Entry 8SMX (electron microscopy, 3.20 A resolution); this record covers chains E and J of the 12 polymer chains in the assembly.

== Chain E ==
Name: Histone H3.1
Organism: Homo sapiens
UniProtKB: P68431 (H31_HUMAN); residues 0-135 here correspond to UniProt positions 1-136 (UniProt number = residue number + 1)
Sequence (140 residues; row label = number of the first residue in the row; numbers below 1 keep their minus sign (Gly-4 is residue -4)):
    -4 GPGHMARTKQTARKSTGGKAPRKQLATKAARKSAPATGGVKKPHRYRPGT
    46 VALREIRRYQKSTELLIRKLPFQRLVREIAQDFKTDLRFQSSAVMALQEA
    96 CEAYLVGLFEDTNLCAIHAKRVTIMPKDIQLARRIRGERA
Unresolved in the structure: -4 to 36
Sequence notes: expression tag (-4 to -1)
UniProt features mapped onto this chain:
  - modified residue: Arg2 (Asymmetric dimethylarginine), Thr3 (Phosphothreonine), Lys4 (Allysine), Gln5 (5-glutamyl dopamine), Thr6 (Phosphothreonine), Arg8 (Citrulline), Lys9 (N6,N6,N6-trimethyllysine), Ser10 (ADP-ribosylserine), Thr11 (Phosphothreonine), Lys14 (N6-(2-hydroxyisobutyryl)lysine), Arg17 (Asymmetric dimethylarginine), Lys18 (N6-(2-hydroxyisobutyryl)lysine), Lys23 (N6-(2-hydroxyisobutyryl)lysine), Arg26 (Citrulline), Lys27 (N6,N6,N6-trimethyllysine), Ser28 (ADP-ribosylserine), Lys36 (N6,N6,N6-trimethyllysine), Lys37 (N6-methyllysine), Tyr41 (Phosphotyrosine), Lys56 (N6,N6,N6-trimethyllysine) and 8 more in UniProt
  - lipidation: Lys18 (N6-decanoyllysine)

== Chain J ==
Molecule: 147-nt DNA strand
Organism: Homo sapiens
Sequence (147 nucleotides; each row starts with the number of its first residue; numbers below 1 keep their minus sign (DA-73 is residue -73)):
   -73 ATCGGATGTATATATCTGACACGTGCCTGGAGACTAGGGAGTAATCCCCT
   -23 TGGCGGTTAAAACGCGGGGGACAGCGCGTACGTGCGTTTAAGCGGTGCTA
    27 GAGCTGTCTACGACCAATTGAGCGGCCTCGGCACCGGGATTCTCGAT

== How chain E and chain J interact ==
Residue-residue contacts (22; chain E residue first):
  Arg40(E) - DG-8(J)  base contact
  Tyr41(E) - DT69(J)  phosphate contact
  Arg42(E) - DG-5(J)  phosphate contact
  Arg42(E) - DC70(J)  hydrogen bond to the phosphate
  Arg42(E) - DG71(J)  salt bridge to the phosphate
  Pro43(E) - DG-5(J)  sugar contact
  Thr45(E) - DC70(J)  hydrogen bond to the phosphate
  Arg63(E) - DA-14(J)  sugar contact
  Arg63(E) - DA-13(J)  salt bridge to the phosphate
  Arg72(E) - DT-23(J)  salt bridge to the phosphate
  Arg83(E) - DT-24(J)  phosphate contact
  Arg83(E) - DT-23(J)  phosphate contact
  Phe84(E) - DT-24(J)  phosphate contact
  Phe84(E) - DT-23(J)  hydrogen bond to the phosphate
  Gln85(E) - DT-24(J)  phosphate contact
  Arg116(E) - DA-3(J)  phosphate contact
  Arg116(E) - DC-2(J)  phosphate contact
  Val117(E) - DA-3(J)  hydrogen bond to the phosphate
  Thr118(E) - DG-4(J)  phosphate contact
  Thr118(E) - DA-3(J)  hydrogen bond to the phosphate
  Met120(E) - DA-3(J)  phosphate contact
  Met120(E) - DC-2(J)  phosphate contact
Interface residues without a listed pair, chain E (17 interface residues in all): His39, Leu82, Ser86

== Summary ==
The interface between chain E and chain J involves 17 residues on one side and 12 on the other, with 5
hydrogen bonds and 3 salt bridges. Among the polar pairs are Arg42(E)-DC70(J), Thr45(E)-DC70(J) and
Phe84(E)-DT-23(J).
Here chain E is Histone H3.1 and chain J is a 147-nt DNA strand, both from Homo sapiens. Entry 8SMX (Cryo-EM
structure of the human nucleosome core particle in complex with RNF168 and UbcH5c~Ub (UbcH5c chemically ...)
was determined by electron microscopy, deposited together with 8SMW, 8SMY, 8SMZ, 8SN0, 8SN1, 8SN2 and 3
further entries.
